5M9O - chains A and B; structure by X-ray diffraction, 1.45 A resolution.

[Chain A]
Name: Staphylococcal nuclease domain-containing protein 1
From: Homo sapiens
Reference sequence: Q7KZF4 (SND1_HUMAN); residues 677-900 here = UniProt positions 677-900
Chain sequence (224 residues; row label = number of the first residue in the row):
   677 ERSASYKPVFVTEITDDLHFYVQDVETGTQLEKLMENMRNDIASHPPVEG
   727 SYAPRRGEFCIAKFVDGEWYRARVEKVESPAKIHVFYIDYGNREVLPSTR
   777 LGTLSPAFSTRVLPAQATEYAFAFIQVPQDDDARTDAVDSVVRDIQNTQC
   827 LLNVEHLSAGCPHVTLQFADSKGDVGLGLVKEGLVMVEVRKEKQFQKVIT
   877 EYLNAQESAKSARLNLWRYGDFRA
Unresolved in the structure: 677-680, 897-900
UniProt features mapped onto this chain:
  - modified residue: Thr-779 (Phosphothreonine), Ser-781 (Phosphoserine), Ser-785 (Phosphoserine)

[Chain B]
Name: E2F peptide
Chain sequence (9 residues; numbered 108 to 116; the number before each row is that of its first residue):
   108 ARGXGXHPG
Unresolved in the structure: 108-110, 115-116
Modified residues: 2MR (N3, N4-dimethylarginine) at position 111; 2MR (N3, N4-dimethylarginine) at position 113

[How chain A and chain B interact]
Residue-residue contacts (10):
  Phe-686(A) with 2MR_111(B)
  Glu-708(A) with 2MR_111(B)
  Phe-740(A) with 2MR_113(B)
  Asp-742(A) with 2MR_113(B); His-114(B)
  Tyr-746(A) with 2MR_113(B)
  Tyr-763(A) with 2MR_113(B)
  Tyr-766(A) with 2MR_113(B)
  Asn-768(A) with 2MR_113(B)
  Gln-825(A) with 2MR_111(B)
Other interface residues (no listed pair), chain A (14 interface residues in all): Thr-688, Gln-699, Val-701, Val-741, Asn-823
Other interface residues (no listed pair), chain B (4 interface residues in all): Gly-112

[In short]
Chain A and chain B form an interface of 14 and 4 residues respectively.
Here chain A is Staphylococcal nuclease domain-containing protein 1 (Homo sapiens) and chain B is E2F peptide.
Entry 5M9O (Crystal structure of human SND1 extended Tudor domain in complex with a symmetrically dimethylated
E2F peptide) was determined by X-ray diffraction.
